PDB entry 8VCV | electron microscopy, 2.80 A resolution | chains A and b of the 8 polymer chains in the assembly

Chain A:
Molecule: Glycoprotein G1
Organism: Lassa virus Josiah
Reference sequence: P08669 (GLYC_LASSJ); residue numbers follow UniProt; this construct covers 1-259
Chain sequence (259 residues; numbered 1 to 259; the number before each row is that of its first residue):
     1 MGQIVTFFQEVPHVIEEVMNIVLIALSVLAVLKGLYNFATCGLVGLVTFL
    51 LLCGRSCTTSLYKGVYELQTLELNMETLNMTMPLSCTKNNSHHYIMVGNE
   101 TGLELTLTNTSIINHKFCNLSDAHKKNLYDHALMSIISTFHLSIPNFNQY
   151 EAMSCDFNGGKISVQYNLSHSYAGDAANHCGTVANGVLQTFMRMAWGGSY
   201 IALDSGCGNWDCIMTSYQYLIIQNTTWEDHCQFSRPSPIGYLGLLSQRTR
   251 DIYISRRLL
Not modelled in the structure: 1-59, 170-178
Construct notes: conflict C207 (Arg in P08669)
Disulfide bonds: C86-C231, C118-C155, C180-C212
Glycans and other covalent adducts: N-acetylglucosamine (NAG) linked to N79, N89, N99, N109, N167, N224; glycan linked to N119
UniProt features mapped onto this chain:
  - binding site (Zn(2+)): C57
  - site: K33 (Important for GP-C-mediated membrane fusion), T58, T59 (Cleavage), L259 (Cleavage)
  - lipidation: G2 (N-myristoyl glycine)
  - glycosylation (N-linked (GlcNAc...) asparagine): N79, N89, N99, N109, N119, N167, N224
  - mutagenesis: G54 (G54A: No effect on SSP cleavage), S56 (S56A: Complete loss of SSP cleavage), T58 (T58A: Complete loss of SSP cleavage), S60 (S60A: No effect on SSP cleavage)
Reported in the primary citation:
  - post-translational modification sites: N119

Chain b:
Molecule: Glycoprotein G2
Organism: Lassa virus Josiah
Reference sequence: P08669 (GLYC_LASSJ); residues 260-424 here = UniProt positions 260-424
Chain sequence (406 residues; row label = number of the first residue in the row):
   260 GTFTWTLSDSEGKDTPGGYCLTRWMLIEAELKCFGNTAVAKCNEKHDEEF
   310 CDMLRLFDFNKQAIQRLKAPAQMSIQLINKAVNALINDQLIMKNHLRDIM
   360 CIPYCNYSKYWYLNHTTTGRTSLPKCWLVSNGSYLNETHFSDDIEQQADN
   410 MITEMLQKEYMERQGGSGGSGGSGGSGGSEKAAKAEEAARKMEELFKKHK
   460 IVAVLRANSVEEAIEKAVAVFAGGVHLIEITFTVPDADTVIKALSVLKEK
   510 GAIIGAGTVTSVEQCRKAVESGAEFIVSPHLDEEISQFCKEKGVFYMPGV
   560 MTPTELVKAMKLGHDILKLFPGEVVGPEFVKAMKGPFPNVKFVPTGGVDL
   610 DNVCEWFDAGVLAVGVGDALVEGDPDEVREKAKEFVEKIRGCTEGSLEWS
   660 HPQFEK
Not modelled in the structure: 414-665
Construct notes: conflict P329 (Glu in P08669), C360 (Gly in P08669); expression tag (425-665)
Disulfide bonds: C279-C292, C301-C310, C364-C385
Glycans and other covalent adducts: glycan linked to N365; N-acetylglucosamine (NAG) linked to N373, N390, N395
UniProt features mapped onto this chain:
  - glycosylation (N-linked (GlcNAc...) asparagine): N365, N373, N390, N395

Chain A / chain b interface:
Residue-residue contacts - 17 pairs, chain A then chain b:
  P145(A) - Q335(b)
  N146(A) - Q335(b)
  R193(A) - K339(b)
  G208(A) - R325(b)
  G208(A) - L326(b)
  G208(A) - K327(b)  hydrogen bond (backbone-backbone)
  N209(A) - K327(b)
  W210(A) - K339(b)
  D211(A) - P329(b)
  D211(A) - S333(b)
  C212(A) - P329(b)  hydrophobic
  Q247(A) - K339(b)
  R250(A) - N338(b)  hydrogen bond (side chain-backbone)
  R250(A) - K339(b)
  R250(A) - V341(b)
  R250(A) - N342(b)  hydrogen bond
  D251(A) - N338(b)  hydrogen bond
Other interface residues (no listed pair), chain A (13 interface residues in all): H179, C180
Other interface residues (no listed pair), chain b (12 interface residues in all): A330, L336

Overview:
13 residues of chain A and 12 residues of chain b are in contact; the contacts include 4 hydrogen bonds. Polar
contacts include R250(A)-N338(b), R250(A)-N342(b) and D251(A)-N338(b). Covalently linked N-acetylglucosamine:
at N79(A), N89(A), N99(A), N109(A), N167(A) and N224(A). N-acetylglucosamine is covalently linked to N373(b),
N390(b) and N395(b). From the paper: a modification site at N119(A).
Here chain A is Glycoprotein G1 and chain b is Glycoprotein G2, both from Lassa virus Josiah. Entry 8VCV
(Lineage IV Lassa virus glycoprotein (Josiah) in complex with rabbit polyclonal antibody (GPC-C epitope)) was
determined by electron microscopy (same publication as 8TYC, 8TYE, 8VE8, 9CJ7, 9CJ8, 9CK7 and 9CK8).
